PDB entry 6GJE | X-ray diffraction, 2.30 A resolution | chains A and B of the 4 polymer chains in the assembly

[Chain A]
Name: Protein amnionless
Source organism: Homo sapiens
Reference sequence: Q9BXJ7 (AMNLS_HUMAN); residue numbers follow UniProt; this construct covers 20-357
Amino-acid sequence (338 residues; numbered 20 to 357; the number before each row is that of its first residue):
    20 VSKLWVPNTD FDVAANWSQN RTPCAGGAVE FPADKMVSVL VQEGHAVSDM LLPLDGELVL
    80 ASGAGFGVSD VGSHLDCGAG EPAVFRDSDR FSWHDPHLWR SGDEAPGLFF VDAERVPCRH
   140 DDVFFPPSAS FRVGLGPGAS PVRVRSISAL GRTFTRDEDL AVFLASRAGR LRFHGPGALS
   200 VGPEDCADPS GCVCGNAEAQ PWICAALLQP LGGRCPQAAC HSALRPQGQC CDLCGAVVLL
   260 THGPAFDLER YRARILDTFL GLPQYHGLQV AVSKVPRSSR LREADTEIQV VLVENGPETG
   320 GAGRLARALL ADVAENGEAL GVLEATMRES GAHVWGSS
Disulfide bonds: C43-C96, C137-C213, C205-C211, C223-C249, C234-C250, C239-C253
UniProt features mapped onto this chain:
  - region: S67 to V87 (Interaction with CUBN)
  - glycosylation: N35 (N-linked (GlcNAc...) asparagine)
  - natural variant: T41 (T41I: In IGS2), M69 (M69K: In IGS2), C234 (C234F: In IGS2)
  - mutagenesis: N35 (N35Q: Loss of expression at the cell membrane), S37 (S37A: No effect), L59 (L59P: Loss of interaction with CUBN and strongly reduced CUBN expression at the cell surface), G254 (G254E: Loss of interaction with CUBN and strongly reduced CUBN expression at the cell surface)
From the paper describing this entry:
  - contacts within the chain: N27-N35 (hydrogen bond), N35-R109 (hydrogen bond)
  - post-translational modification sites: N39 (proposed by the authors, not directly observed)
  - mutagenesis - T41I: unchanged binding to Cubilin (chain B)
  - mutagenesis - N35Q: abolished expression
  - mutagenesis - S37A: unchanged expression
  - disease-associated variants - C234F, G254E: abolished expression

[Chain B]
Name: Cubilin
Source organism: Homo sapiens
Reference sequence: O60494 (CUBN_HUMAN); residues 26-135 here = UniProt positions 26-135
Amino-acid sequence (110 residues; each row starts with the number of its first residue):
    26 GELELQRQKR SINLQQPRMA TERGNLVFLT GSAQNIEFRT GSLGKIKLND EDLSECLHQI
    86 QKNKEDIIEL KGSAIGLPQN ISSQIYQLNS KLVDLERKFQ GLQQTVDKKV
Disordered / not traced: 26-39, 122-135
UniProt features mapped onto this chain:
  - region: P42 to G49 (Interaction with AMN)
  - site: R35, S36 (Cleavage)
  - glycosylation: N105 (N-linked (GlcNAc...) asparagine)
  - natural variant: T55 (T55M: In PROCHOB; uncertain significance)
From the paper describing this entry:
  - post-translational modification sites: N105 (proposed by the authors, not directly observed)

[How chain A and chain B interact]
Residue-residue contacts (23):
  P72(A) with T46(B), hydrogen bond (backbone-side chain)
  L73(A) with T46(B); E47(B), hydrogen bond (backbone-backbone); R48(B), hydrogen bond (backbone-backbone); G49(B), hydrogen bond (backbone-backbone)
  D74(A) with T46(B); E47(B); R48(B), hydrogen bond (side chain-backbone)
  G75(A) with A45(B); T46(B), hydrogen bond (backbone-backbone)
  E76(A) with R43(B), salt bridge; M44(B); A45(B)
  L77(A) with R43(B); M44(B), hydrogen bond (backbone-backbone)
  V78(A) with Q41(B); P42(B); R43(B)
  L79(A) with Q41(B); P42(B), hydrogen bond (backbone-backbone)
  A80(A) with Q41(B)
  R186(A) with T46(B), hydrogen bond (side chain-backbone); E47(B), salt bridge
Other interface residues (no listed pair), chain A (12 interface residues in all): L59, L71
From the paper, about this interface:
  - interface residues, chain A: L71(A), L77(A), L79(A)
  - interface residues, chain B: P42(B), M44(B)

[Overview]
The interface between chain A and chain B involves 12 residues on one side and 9 on the other, with 9 hydrogen
bonds and 2 salt bridges. Polar contacts include E76(A)-R43(B), R186(A)-E47(B) and P72(A)-T46(B). The paper
reports that N35Q, C234F and G254E of chain A abolish expression; interface residues L71(A), L77(A) and P42(B)
among others; 5 substitutions were tested in all.
Chain A is Protein amnionless and chain B is Cubilin, both from Homo sapiens; the structure, Structure of the
Amnionless(20-357)-Cubilin(36-135) complex, was determined by X-ray diffraction.
